Entry 8TU0 (electron microscopy, 2.72 A resolution); this record covers chains F and Q of the 60 polymer chains in the assembly.

[Chain F (and Q)]
Protein: VP2
Organism: Canine minute virus
Notes: chain Q of this document is another copy of the same molecule, construct and numbering; everything in this record applies to it too
UniProtKB: Q8QQV4 (Q8QQV4_9VIRU); numbering as in UniProt (aligned over 1-571)
Chain sequence (571 residues; row label = number of the first residue in the row):
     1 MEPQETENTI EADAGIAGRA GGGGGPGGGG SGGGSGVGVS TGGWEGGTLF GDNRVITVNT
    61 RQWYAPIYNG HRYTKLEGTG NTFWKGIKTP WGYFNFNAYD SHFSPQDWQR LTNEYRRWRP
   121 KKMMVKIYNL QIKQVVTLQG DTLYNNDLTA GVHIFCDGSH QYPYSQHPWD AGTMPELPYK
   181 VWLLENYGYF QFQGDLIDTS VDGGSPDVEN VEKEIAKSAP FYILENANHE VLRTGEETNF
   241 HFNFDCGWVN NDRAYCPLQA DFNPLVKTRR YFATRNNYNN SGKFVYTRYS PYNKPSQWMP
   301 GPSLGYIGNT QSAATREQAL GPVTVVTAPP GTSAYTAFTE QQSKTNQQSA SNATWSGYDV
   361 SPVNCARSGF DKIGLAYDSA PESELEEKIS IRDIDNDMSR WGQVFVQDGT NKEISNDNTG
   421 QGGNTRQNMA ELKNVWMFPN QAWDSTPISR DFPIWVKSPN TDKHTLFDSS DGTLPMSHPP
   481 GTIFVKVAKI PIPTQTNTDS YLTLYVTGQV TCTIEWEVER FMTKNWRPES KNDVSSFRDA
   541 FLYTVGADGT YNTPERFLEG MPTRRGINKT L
Disordered / not traced: 1-33

[How chain F and chain Q interact]
Residue-residue contacts - 241 pairs, chain F then chain Q:
  Leu-76(F) / Leu-265(Q)  hydrophobic
  Leu-76(F) / Tyr-292(Q)  hydrophobic
  Glu-77(F) / Tyr-292(Q)
  Gly-78(F) / Tyr-292(Q)
  Trp-84(F) / Ala-260(Q)  hydrogen bond (side chain-backbone)
  Trp-84(F) / Phe-262(Q)
  Trp-84(F) / Pro-264(Q)  hydrophobic
  Lys-88(F) / Leu-265(Q)
  Tyr-93(F) / Asn-263(Q)
  Tyr-93(F) / Val-266(Q)
  His-160(F) / Thr-570(Q)  hydrogen bond (backbone-side chain)
  Gln-161(F) / Lys-524(Q)
  Gln-161(F) / Thr-570(Q)
  Tyr-162(F) / Lys-524(Q)
  Pro-163(F) / Tyr-255(Q)
  Tyr-164(F) / Asp-261(Q)
  Ser-165(F) / Asp-261(Q)
  Ser-165(F) / Phe-262(Q)
  Ser-165(F) / Asn-263(Q)  hydrogen bond (backbone-backbone)
  His-167(F) / Lys-294(Q)
  His-167(F) / Pro-295(Q)  hydrogen bond (side chain-backbone)
  Trp-169(F) / Thr-268(Q)  hydrogen bond (backbone-side chain)
  Trp-169(F) / Arg-269(Q)  hydrogen bond (backbone-backbone)
  Trp-169(F) / Arg-270(Q)
  Asp-170(F) / Val-266(Q)
  Asp-170(F) / Arg-269(Q)
  Asp-170(F) / Lys-294(Q)  salt bridge
  Ala-171(F) / Lys-267(Q)  hydrogen bond (backbone-backbone)
  Ala-171(F) / Arg-269(Q)
  Glu-185(F) / Val-266(Q)
  Asn-186(F) / Asn-263(Q)  hydrogen bond (backbone-side chain)
  Asn-186(F) / Leu-265(Q)
  Tyr-187(F) / Asn-263(Q)
  Tyr-187(F) / Leu-265(Q)
  Gly-188(F) / Asn-263(Q)  hydrogen bond (backbone-side chain)
  Gly-188(F) / Leu-265(Q)
  Phe-190(F) / Tyr-255(Q)
  Phe-190(F) / Cys-256(Q)  hydrophobic
  Phe-190(F) / Pro-257(Q)
  Phe-190(F) / Ala-260(Q)
  Gln-191(F) / Tyr-255(Q)
  Glu-209(F) / Arg-538(Q)  salt bridge
  Glu-214(F) / Asn-396(Q)
  Glu-214(F) / Ser-530(Q)
  Glu-214(F) / Arg-565(Q)  salt bridge
  Ile-215(F) / Asn-396(Q)
  Ile-215(F) / Met-398(Q)  hydrophobic
  Ala-216(F) / Arg-527(Q)  hydrogen bond (backbone-side chain)
  Lys-217(F) / Arg-527(Q)  hydrogen bond (backbone-side chain)
  Lys-217(F) / Pro-528(Q)
  Ser-218(F) / Arg-253(Q)  hydrogen bond (backbone-side chain)
  Ser-218(F) / Asn-568(Q)
  Ala-219(F) / Arg-527(Q)  hydrogen bond (backbone-side chain)
  Pro-220(F) / Tyr-255(Q)
  Pro-220(F) / Asn-525(Q)
  Pro-220(F) / Asn-568(Q)
  Phe-221(F) / Asn-525(Q)  hydrogen bond (backbone-side chain)
  Phe-221(F) / Trp-526(Q)  hydrogen bond (backbone-backbone)
  Tyr-222(F) / Tyr-255(Q)
  Tyr-222(F) / Lys-524(Q)
  Tyr-222(F) / Asn-525(Q)
  Tyr-222(F) / Thr-570(Q)
  Asn-226(F) / Lys-524(Q)  hydrogen bond (backbone-side chain)
  Asn-226(F) / Trp-526(Q)
  Arg-275(F) / Gln-341(Q)  hydrogen bond (side chain-backbone)
  Asn-280(F) / Gln-341(Q)
  Asn-280(F) / Lys-344(Q)
  Gly-282(F) / Lys-344(Q)  hydrogen bond (backbone-side chain)
  Lys-283(F) / Lys-344(Q)
  Phe-284(F) / Gln-342(Q)
  Phe-284(F) / Ser-343(Q)
  Phe-284(F) / Lys-344(Q)
  Pro-302(F) / Phe-438(Q)  hydrophobic
  Pro-302(F) / Pro-439(Q)
  Ser-303(F) / Phe-438(Q)
  Leu-304(F) / Met-299(Q)  hydrophobic
  Leu-304(F) / Phe-438(Q)  hydrophobic
  Tyr-306(F) / Val-406(Q)  hydrophobic
  Tyr-306(F) / Asp-408(Q)
  Ile-307(F) / Asp-408(Q)
  Ile-307(F) / Gly-409(Q)
  Gly-308(F) / Gln-407(Q)  hydrogen bond (backbone-backbone)
  Gly-308(F) / Asp-408(Q)
  Gly-308(F) / Gly-409(Q)  hydrogen bond (backbone-backbone)
  Asn-309(F) / Ala-273(Q)
  Asn-309(F) / Gln-407(Q)  hydrogen bond (backbone-backbone)
  Asn-309(F) / Gly-409(Q)
  Asn-309(F) / Asn-428(Q)  hydrogen bond
  Asn-309(F) / Met-429(Q)
  Thr-310(F) / Ala-273(Q)
  Thr-310(F) / Thr-274(Q)
  Thr-310(F) / Arg-275(Q)
  Thr-310(F) / Phe-284(Q)
  Thr-310(F) / Gly-409(Q)
  Thr-310(F) / Thr-410(Q)  hydrogen bond (backbone-side chain)
  Gln-311(F) / Tyr-278(Q)
  Gln-311(F) / Asn-428(Q)  hydrogen bond
  Gln-311(F) / Met-429(Q)
  Ser-312(F) / Thr-274(Q)
  Ser-312(F) / Tyr-278(Q)
  Arg-316(F) / Arg-288(Q)  hydrogen bond (side chain-backbone)
  Arg-316(F) / Tyr-289(Q)  hydrogen bond (side chain-backbone)
  Arg-316(F) / Ser-290(Q)
  Glu-317(F) / Ser-290(Q)
  Glu-317(F) / Asn-293(Q)
  Gln-318(F) / Asn-293(Q)  hydrogen bond (backbone-side chain)
  Ala-319(F) / Asn-293(Q)
  Ala-319(F) / Gln-407(Q)  hydrogen bond (backbone-side chain)
  Leu-320(F) / Tyr-289(Q)
  Leu-320(F) / Gln-407(Q)
  Gly-321(F) / Gln-407(Q)  hydrogen bond (backbone-side chain)
  Pro-322(F) / Phe-405(Q)
  Pro-322(F) / Val-406(Q)
  Pro-322(F) / Gln-407(Q)  hydrogen bond (backbone-backbone)
  Val-323(F) / Val-404(Q)  hydrophobic
  Val-323(F) / Phe-405(Q)
  Val-323(F) / Val-406(Q)  hydrophobic
  Thr-324(F) / Val-404(Q)
  Thr-324(F) / Phe-405(Q)  hydrogen bond (backbone-backbone)
  Val-325(F) / Pro-300(Q)  hydrophobic
  Val-325(F) / Trp-401(Q)  hydrophobic
  Val-325(F) / Gln-403(Q)
  Val-326(F) / Trp-401(Q)
  Val-326(F) / Gly-402(Q)  hydrogen bond (backbone-backbone)
  Val-326(F) / Gln-403(Q)  hydrogen bond (backbone-backbone)
  Thr-327(F) / Pro-257(Q)
  Thr-327(F) / Met-398(Q)
  Thr-327(F) / Arg-400(Q)
  Thr-327(F) / Gly-402(Q)
  Ala-328(F) / Ser-368(Q)
  Ala-328(F) / Gly-402(Q)
  Pro-329(F) / Asp-395(Q)
  Pro-329(F) / Met-398(Q)  hydrophobic
  Pro-330(F) / Ser-368(Q)
  Pro-330(F) / Asp-371(Q)
  Pro-330(F) / Asp-393(Q)
  Pro-330(F) / Asp-395(Q)
  Gln-342(F) / Ile-307(Q)
  Ser-343(F) / Ile-307(Q)
  Ser-343(F) / Phe-370(Q)
  Ser-343(F) / Ile-373(Q)
  Thr-345(F) / Gly-369(Q)
  Thr-345(F) / Phe-370(Q)
  Gln-347(F) / Arg-367(Q)
  Gln-347(F) / Gln-403(Q)
  Gln-348(F) / Gln-403(Q)  hydrogen bond (backbone-side chain)
  Gln-348(F) / Phe-405(Q)
  Ala-350(F) / Phe-405(Q)  hydrophobic
  Ala-350(F) / Met-429(Q)
  Ala-353(F) / Phe-405(Q)  hydrophobic
  Tyr-358(F) / Gln-259(Q)
  Tyr-358(F) / Ala-260(Q)  hydrophobic
  Asp-359(F) / Tyr-289(Q)
  Asp-359(F) / Asn-293(Q)
  Asp-359(F) / Lys-294(Q)
  Asp-359(F) / Pro-295(Q)
  Asp-359(F) / Ser-296(Q)  hydrogen bond (backbone-backbone)
  Val-360(F) / Gln-259(Q)
  Val-360(F) / Ser-296(Q)
  Val-360(F) / Trp-298(Q)
  Val-360(F) / Met-299(Q)  hydrophobic
  Ser-361(F) / Arg-270(Q)  hydrogen bond (backbone-side chain)
  Ser-361(F) / Ser-296(Q)  hydrogen bond (backbone-backbone)
  Ser-361(F) / Gln-297(Q)  hydrogen bond (backbone-side chain)
  Pro-362(F) / Arg-270(Q)
  Pro-362(F) / Gln-297(Q)
  Val-363(F) / Met-299(Q)  hydrophobic
  Val-363(F) / Phe-438(Q)
  Cys-365(F) / Phe-438(Q)  hydrophobic
  Cys-365(F) / Pro-439(Q)  hydrophobic
  Gly-374(F) / Arg-270(Q)  hydrogen bond (backbone-side chain)
  Leu-375(F) / Arg-270(Q)
  Ala-376(F) / Arg-270(Q)
  Ala-376(F) / Tyr-271(Q)  hydrogen bond (backbone-backbone)
  Ala-376(F) / Tyr-286(Q)  hydrophobic
  Tyr-377(F) / Arg-269(Q)
  Tyr-377(F) / Tyr-271(Q)  hydrophobic
  Asp-378(F) / Arg-269(Q)  hydrogen bond (backbone-backbone)
  Asp-378(F) / Tyr-271(Q)  hydrogen bond
  Asp-378(F) / Arg-288(Q)  salt bridge
  Ile-389(F) / Tyr-271(Q)  hydrophobic
  Ile-389(F) / Tyr-286(Q)  hydrophobic
  Ile-391(F) / Tyr-286(Q)
  Gly-409(F) / Gln-342(Q)
  Thr-410(F) / Gln-342(Q)
  Ile-414(F) / Gln-341(Q)
  Ile-414(F) / Gln-342(Q)
  Arg-426(F) / Gln-342(Q)
  Trp-436(F) / Leu-432(Q)  hydrophobic
  Trp-436(F) / Asn-434(Q)
  Trp-436(F) / Val-435(Q)  hydrophobic
  Trp-436(F) / Trp-436(Q)
  Trp-436(F) / Met-437(Q)
  Trp-436(F) / Phe-438(Q)  hydrophobic
  Met-437(F) / Met-437(Q)  hydrogen bond (backbone-backbone)
  Asp-451(F) / Arg-269(Q)  hydrogen bond (backbone-side chain)
  Lys-457(F) / Trp-298(Q)  hydrogen bond (backbone-side chain)
  Lys-457(F) / Leu-571(Q)  hydrogen bond (side chain-backbone)
  Ser-458(F) / Trp-298(Q)
  Pro-459(F) / Leu-258(Q)  hydrophobic
  Pro-459(F) / Trp-298(Q)
  Pro-459(F) / Ala-442(Q)  hydrophobic
  Pro-459(F) / Leu-571(Q)
  Asn-460(F) / Lys-569(Q)
  Asn-460(F) / Thr-570(Q)
  Asn-460(F) / Leu-571(Q)  hydrogen bond (backbone-backbone)
  Thr-461(F) / Ser-399(Q)
  Thr-461(F) / Ala-442(Q)
  Thr-461(F) / Trp-443(Q)
  Thr-461(F) / Asp-444(Q)
  Thr-461(F) / Lys-569(Q)
  Asp-462(F) / Asn-250(Q)
  Asp-462(F) / Trp-443(Q)
  Asp-462(F) / Asp-444(Q)  hydrogen bond (backbone-side chain)
  Asp-462(F) / Ser-445(Q)  hydrogen bond (side chain-backbone)
  Asp-462(F) / Arg-564(Q)  salt bridge
  Asp-462(F) / Lys-569(Q)  salt bridge
  Lys-463(F) / Gln-441(Q)
  Lys-463(F) / Ala-442(Q)
  Lys-463(F) / Trp-443(Q)  hydrogen bond (backbone-backbone)
  Lys-463(F) / Leu-466(Q)
  Lys-463(F) / Phe-467(Q)
  His-464(F) / Gln-441(Q)
  His-464(F) / Ala-442(Q)
  His-464(F) / Leu-466(Q)
  Thr-465(F) / Met-437(Q)
  Thr-465(F) / Phe-438(Q)  hydrogen bond (side chain-backbone)
  Thr-465(F) / Pro-439(Q)
  Thr-465(F) / Asn-440(Q)  hydrogen bond (side chain-backbone)
  Thr-465(F) / Gln-441(Q)  hydrogen bond (backbone-backbone)
  Thr-465(F) / Trp-443(Q)
  Leu-466(F) / Pro-439(Q)
  Leu-466(F) / Asn-440(Q)  hydrogen bond (backbone-backbone)
  Phe-467(F) / Trp-298(Q)  hydrophobic
  Phe-467(F) / Asn-440(Q)
  Asp-468(F) / Pro-439(Q)
  Asp-468(F) / Asn-440(Q)  hydrogen bond (backbone-side chain)
  Ser-469(F) / Asn-440(Q)  hydrogen bond
  Ser-470(F) / Gln-297(Q)  hydrogen bond (backbone-side chain)
  Asp-471(F) / Gln-297(Q)
  Pro-475(F) / Trp-298(Q)  hydrophobic
Also at the interface, not in a pair above, chain F (128 interface residues in all): Thr-82, Tyr-189, Gln-193, Leu-196, Val-208, Val-211, Ile-223, Ala-227, Asn-279, Ser-349, Ser-351, Thr-354, Gly-357, Lys-372, Glu-382, Glu-387, Asp-408, Lys-412, Val-435, Trp-443, Val-456
Also at the interface, not in a pair above, chain Q (102 interface residues in all): Phe-272, Thr-287, Pro-291, Ala-430, Glu-431, Asp-468, Thr-523, Ser-536

[Overview]
Chain F and chain Q form an interface of 128 and 102 residues respectively, with 57 hydrogen bonds and 6 salt
bridges. Polar pairs include Asp-170(F)/Lys-294(Q), Glu-209(F)/Arg-538(Q) and Glu-214(F)/Arg-565(Q).
Both chains are VP2 (Canine minute virus). Entry 8TU0 (The Capsid of Canine Minute Virus) was determined by
electron microscopy (same publication as 8TU1 and 8TU2).
